8FJE - chains A and B; structure by X-ray diffraction, 3.00 A resolution.

# Chain A (and B)
Name: E8
Source organism: synthetic construct
Notes: chain B of this document is another copy of the same molecule, construct and numbering; everything in this record applies to it too
Amino-acid sequence (145 residues; numbered -1 to 143; the number before each row is that of its first residue; numbers below 1 keep their minus sign (Ser-1 is residue -1)):
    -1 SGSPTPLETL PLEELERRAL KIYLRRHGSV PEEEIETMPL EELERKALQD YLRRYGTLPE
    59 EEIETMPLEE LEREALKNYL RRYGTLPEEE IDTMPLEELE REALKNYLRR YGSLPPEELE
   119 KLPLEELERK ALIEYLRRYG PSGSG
Disordered / not traced: -1 to 3, 140-143

# How chain A and chain B interact
Contacting residue pairs (32):
  Pro9(A) - Pro121(B)  hydrophobic
  Leu10(A) - Glu123(B)
  Glu11(A) - Arg99(B)  salt bridge
  Glu11(A) - Leu122(B)
  Arg15(A) - Glu95(B)  salt bridge
  Pro37(A) - Pro93(B)  hydrophobic
  Pro37(A) - Glu95(B)
  Leu38(A) - Glu95(B)  hydrogen bond (backbone-side chain)
  Glu39(A) - Arg71(B)  salt bridge
  Glu39(A) - Pro93(B)
  Glu39(A) - Leu94(B)  hydrogen bond (side chain-backbone)
  Arg43(A) - Glu67(B)  salt bridge
  Pro65(A) - Pro65(B)  hydrophobic
  Pro65(A) - Glu67(B)
  Leu66(A) - Glu67(B)  hydrogen bond (backbone-side chain)
  Glu67(A) - Arg43(B)  salt bridge
  Glu67(A) - Pro65(B)
  Glu67(A) - Leu66(B)  hydrogen bond (side chain-backbone)
  Glu67(A) - Glu67(B)
  Arg71(A) - Glu39(B)  salt bridge
  Leu94(A) - Glu39(B)
  Glu95(A) - Leu38(B)
  Glu95(A) - Glu39(B)
  Arg99(A) - Glu11(B)  salt bridge
  Pro121(A) - Pro9(B)  hydrophobic
  Pro121(A) - Glu11(B)
  Leu122(A) - Glu11(B)  hydrogen bond (backbone-side chain)
  Glu123(A) - Pro9(B)
  Glu123(A) - Leu10(B)  hydrogen bond (side chain-backbone)
  Glu123(A) - Glu123(B)
  Glu123(A) - Arg127(B)  salt bridge
  Arg127(A) - Glu123(B)  salt bridge
Other interface residues (no listed pair), chain A (21 interface residues in all): Glu68, Pro93
Other interface residues (no listed pair), chain B (19 interface residues in all): Pro37

# Overview
21 residues of chain A face 19 of chain B across their interface; the contacts include 6 hydrogen bonds and 9
salt bridges. Polar pairs include Glu11(A)-Arg99(B), Arg15(A)-Glu95(B) and Glu39(A)-Arg71(B).
Both chains are E8 (synthetic construct). Entry 8FJE (The five-repeat design E8) was determined by X-ray
diffraction, deposited together with 8FJF and 8FJG.
